4XSY - chains C and E of the 6 polymer chains in the assembly; structure by X-ray diffraction, 4.01 A resolution (low resolution: residue-level contacts below are approximate; hydrogen-bond / salt-bridge calls are withheld).

Chain C:
Molecule: DNA-directed RNA polymerase subunit beta
Organism: Escherichia coli O139:H28 (strain E24377A / ETEC)
Notes: EC 2.7.7.6
UniProt: A7ZUK1 (RPOB_ECO24); numbering as in UniProt (aligned over 1-1342)
Sequence (1342 residues; row label = number of the first residue in the row):
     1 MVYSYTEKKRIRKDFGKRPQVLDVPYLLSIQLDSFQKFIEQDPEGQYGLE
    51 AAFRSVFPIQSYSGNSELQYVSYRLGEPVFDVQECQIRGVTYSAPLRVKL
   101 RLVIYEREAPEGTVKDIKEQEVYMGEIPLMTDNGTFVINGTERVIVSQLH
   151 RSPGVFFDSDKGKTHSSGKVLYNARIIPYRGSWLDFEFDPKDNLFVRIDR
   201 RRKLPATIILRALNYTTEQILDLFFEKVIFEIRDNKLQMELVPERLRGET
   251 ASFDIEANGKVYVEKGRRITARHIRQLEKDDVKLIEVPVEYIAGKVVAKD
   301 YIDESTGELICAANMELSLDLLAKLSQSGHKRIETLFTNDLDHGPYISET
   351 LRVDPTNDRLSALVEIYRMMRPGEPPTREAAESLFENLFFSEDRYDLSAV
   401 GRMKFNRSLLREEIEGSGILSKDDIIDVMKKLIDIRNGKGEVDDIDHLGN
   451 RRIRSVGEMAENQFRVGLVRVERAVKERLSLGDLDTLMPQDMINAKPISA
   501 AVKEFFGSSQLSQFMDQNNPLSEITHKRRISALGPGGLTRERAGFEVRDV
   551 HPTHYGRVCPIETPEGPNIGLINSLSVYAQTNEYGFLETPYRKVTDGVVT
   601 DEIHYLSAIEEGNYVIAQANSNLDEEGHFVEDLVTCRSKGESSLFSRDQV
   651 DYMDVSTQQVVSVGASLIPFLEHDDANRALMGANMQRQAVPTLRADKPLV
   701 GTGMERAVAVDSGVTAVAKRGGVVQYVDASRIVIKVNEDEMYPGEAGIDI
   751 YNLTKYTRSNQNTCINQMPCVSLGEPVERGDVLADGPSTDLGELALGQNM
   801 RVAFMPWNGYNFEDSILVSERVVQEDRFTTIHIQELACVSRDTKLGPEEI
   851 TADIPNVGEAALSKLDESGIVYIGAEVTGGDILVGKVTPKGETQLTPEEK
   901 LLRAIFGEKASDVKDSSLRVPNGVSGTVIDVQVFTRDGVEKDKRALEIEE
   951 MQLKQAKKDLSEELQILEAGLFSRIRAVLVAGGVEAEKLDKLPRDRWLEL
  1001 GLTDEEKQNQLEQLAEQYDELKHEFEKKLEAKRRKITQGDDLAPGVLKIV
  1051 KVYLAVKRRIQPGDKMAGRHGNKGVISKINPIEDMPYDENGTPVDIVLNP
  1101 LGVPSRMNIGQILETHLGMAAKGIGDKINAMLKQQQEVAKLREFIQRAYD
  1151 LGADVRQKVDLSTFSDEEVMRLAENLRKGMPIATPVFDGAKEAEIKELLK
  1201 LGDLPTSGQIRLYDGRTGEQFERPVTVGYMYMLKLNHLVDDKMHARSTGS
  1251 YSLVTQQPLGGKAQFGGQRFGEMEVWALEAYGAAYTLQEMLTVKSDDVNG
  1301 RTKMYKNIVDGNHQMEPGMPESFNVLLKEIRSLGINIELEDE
Disordered / not traced: 1-2
Curated features (UniProtKB/Swiss-Prot):
  - modified residue (N6-acetyllysine): Lys1022, Lys1200
Ligand contacts: cbr-9379 (42T; 3-{[(2,6-dichlorophenyl)carbamoyl]amino}-N-hydroxy-N'-phenyl-5-(trifluoromethyl)benzenecarboximidamide): Asp444, Val550, His551, Pro552, Tyr555, Arg637, Gly640, Glu641, Ser642
From the paper describing this entry:
  - binding site for cbr-9379: Asp444, His551, Pro552, Arg637, Gly640, Ser642
  - mutagenesis - P560L, E562V, R637C, R637S, S642F, S642P: increased growth in response to CBR compounds (citing earlier work)
  - mutagenesis - P552L: increased growth (citing earlier work)

Chain E:
Molecule: DNA-directed RNA polymerase subunit omega
Organism: Citrobacter koseri (strain ATCC BAA-895 / CDC 4225-83 / SGSC4696)
Notes: EC 2.7.7.6
UniProt: A8ARN6 (RPOZ_CITK8); residues 1-91 here = UniProt positions 1-91
Sequence (91 residues; each row starts with the number of its first residue):
     1 MARVTVQDAVEKIGNRFDLVLVAARRARQMQVGGKDPLVPEENDKTTVIA
    51 LREIEEGLINNQILDVRERQEQQEQEAAELQAVTAIAEGRR
Disordered / not traced: 1, 91

Interface between chain C and chain E:
Contacting residue pairs (8):
  Gly1282(C) - Phe17(E)
  Tyr1285(C) - Leu21(E)
  Gly1311(C) - Gln31(E)
  Asn1312(C) - Gln31(E)
  Asn1312(C) - Val32(E)
  His1313(C) - Arg28(E)
  His1313(C) - Gln31(E)
  Gln1314(C) - Arg28(E)

Summary:
6 residues of chain C face 5 of chain E across their interface. Ligands of chain C: cbr-9379. From the paper:
a binding site for cbr-9379 at Asp444(C), His551(C) and Pro552(C) among others; P560L, E562V and R637C of
chain C, among others, increase growth in response to CBR compounds; 7 substitutions were tested in all.
Here chain C is DNA-directed RNA polymerase subunit beta (Escherichia coli O139:H28 (strain E24377A / ETEC))
and chain E is DNA-directed RNA polymerase subunit omega (Citrobacter koseri (strain ATCC BAA-895 / CDC
4225-83 / SGSC4696)). Entry 4XSY (Crystal structure of CBR 9379 bound to Escherichia coli RNA polymerase
holoenzyme) was determined by X-ray diffraction (same publication as 4XSX and 4XSZ).
